Entry 1FFT (X-ray diffraction, 3.50 A resolution); this record covers chains A and B of the 4 polymer chains in the assembly.

[Chain A]
Protein: Ubiquinol oxidase
From: Escherichia coli
Notes: EC 1.10.3.-
UniProtKB: P0ABI8 (CYOB_ECOLI); residue numbers follow UniProt; this construct covers 1-663
Amino-acid sequence (663 residues; row label = number of the first residue in the row):
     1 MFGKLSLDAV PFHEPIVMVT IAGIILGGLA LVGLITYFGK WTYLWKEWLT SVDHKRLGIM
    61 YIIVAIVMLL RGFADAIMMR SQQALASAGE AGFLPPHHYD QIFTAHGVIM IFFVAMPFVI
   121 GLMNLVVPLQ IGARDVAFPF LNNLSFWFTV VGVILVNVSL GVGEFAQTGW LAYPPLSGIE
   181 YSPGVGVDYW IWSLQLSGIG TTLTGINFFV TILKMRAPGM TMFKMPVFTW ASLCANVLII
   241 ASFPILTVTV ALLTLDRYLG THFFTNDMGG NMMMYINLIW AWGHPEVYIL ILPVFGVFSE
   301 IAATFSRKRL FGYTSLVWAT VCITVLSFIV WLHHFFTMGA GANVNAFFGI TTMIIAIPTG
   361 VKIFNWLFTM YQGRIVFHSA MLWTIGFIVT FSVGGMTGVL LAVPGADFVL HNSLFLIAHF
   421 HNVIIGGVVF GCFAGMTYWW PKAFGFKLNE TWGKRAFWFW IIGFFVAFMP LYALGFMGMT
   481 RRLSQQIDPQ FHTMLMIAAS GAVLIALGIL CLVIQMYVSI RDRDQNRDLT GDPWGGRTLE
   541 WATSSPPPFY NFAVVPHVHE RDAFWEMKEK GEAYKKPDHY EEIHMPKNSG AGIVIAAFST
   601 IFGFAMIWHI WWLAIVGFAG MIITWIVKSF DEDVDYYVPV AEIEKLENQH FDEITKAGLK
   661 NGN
Unresolved in the structure: 1-51, 553-663
Metal / ion sites: heme Fe: His106, His421; Cu ion: His284, His333, His334; heme o Fe near His419 (its only coordinating residue here)
Residues lining bound ligands:
  - heme (HEM): Phe73, Arg80, Gln83, Tyr99, Phe103, Thr104, His106, Gly107, Met110, Ile111, Ala115, Gly169, Trp170, Ile417, Phe420, His421, Ile424, Ile425, Val429, Phe468, Arg481, Arg482, Leu483, Ile505
  - heme o (HEO): Trp170, Trp280, Val287, Tyr288, Ile291, His333, His334, Thr352, Ala356, Thr359, Gly360, Phe391, Ser392, Gly395, Met396, Gly398, Val399, Leu401, Ala402, Asp407, His411, Asn412, Leu416, His419, Phe420, Val423, Ile424, Arg481
Curated features (UniProtKB/Swiss-Prot):
  - binding site (ubiquinone-8): Arg71, Asp75, His98
  - binding site (heme b): His106, Trp170, His421, Arg481, Arg482
  - binding site (Cu(2+)): His284, His333, His334
  - binding site (Fe(II)-heme o): Tyr288, His411, His419
  - cross-link: His284 to Tyr288 (1'-histidyl-3'-tyrosine (His-Tyr))
  - mutagenesis: His54 (H54A: 50% quinol oxidase activity), Lys55 (K55Q: No effect), Arg71 (R71H: No quinol oxidase activity; R71Q/L: Abolishes quinol oxidase activity), Asp75 (D75E: Very similar to wild-type; D75H: No quinol oxidase activity, altered binding of a semiquinone intermediate at the QH site; D75N: Abolishes quinol oxidase activity), Arg80 (R80Q: Abolishes quinol oxidase activity), His98 (H98F: About 1% quinol oxidase activity; H98N: Abolishes enzyme activity), Gln101 (Q101N: Reduces quinol oxidase activity by 75%, decreased affinity for ubiquinol-1), Ile102 (I102W: No quinol oxidase activity), His106 (H106A: 2% quinol oxidase activity, loss of heme b, loss of heme o, loss of Cu(B)), Asp135 (D135N: Abolishes quinol oxidase activity), Tyr173 (Y173F: No effect), Asp188 (D188N: No effect), 15 further mutagenesis entries in UniProt

[Chain B]
Protein: Ubiquinol oxidase
From: Escherichia coli
Notes: EC 1.10.3.-
UniProtKB: P0ABJ1 (CYOA_ECOLI); residues 1-315 here = UniProt positions 1-315
Amino-acid sequence (315 residues; each row starts with the number of its first residue):
     1 MRLRKYNKSL GWLSLFAGTV LLSGCNSALL DPKGQIGLEQ RSLILTAFGL MLIVVIPAIL
    61 MAVGFAWKYR ASNKDAKYSP NWSHSNKVEA VVWTVPILII IFLAVLTWKT THALEPSKPL
   121 AHDEKPITIE VVSMDWKWFF IYPEQGIATV NEIAFPANTP VYFKVTSNSV MNSFFIPRLG
   181 SQIYAMAGMQ TRLHLIANEP GTYDGISASY SGPGFSGMKF KAIATPDRAA FDQWVAKAKQ
   241 SPNTMSDMAA FEKLAAPSEY NQVEYFSNVK PDLFADVINK FMAHGKSMDM TQPEGEHSAH
   301 EGMEGMDMSH AESAH
Unresolved in the structure: 1-26, 284-315
Residues lining bound ligands: heme o (HEO): Ile53, Ile56, Leu60, Pro96, Ile99, Ile100
Curated features (UniProtKB/Swiss-Prot):
  - lipidation: Cys25 (N-palmitoyl cysteine)

[How chain A and chain B interact]
Contacting residue pairs - 103 pairs, chain A then chain B:
  Pro96(A) with Gly212(B); Pro213(B); Gly214(B)
  Asp100(A) with Ser211(B), hydrogen bond; Gly212(B), hydrogen bond (side chain-backbone); Pro213(B)
  Gln167(A) with Ser211(B); Gly212(B); Pro213(B)
  Tyr173(A) with Met171(B), hydrophobic; Tyr210(B), hydrophobic
  Pro174(A) with Met171(B)
  Pro175(A) with Val170(B)
  Leu176(A) with Val170(B), hydrophobic; Phe215(B), hydrophobic
  Asn266(A) with Phe281(B); Met282(B)
  Asp267(A) with Phe281(B); Ala283(B)
  Met272(A) with Met171(B), hydrophobic; Met186(B), hydrophobic; Ala187(B)
  Met273(A) with Met186(B), hydrophobic; Met189(B), hydrophobic
  Ile276(A) with Met186(B), hydrophobic
  Arg307(A) with Ser79(B), hydrogen bond (backbone-side chain)
  Phe311(A) with Ser83(B); His84(B); Val88(B), hydrophobic
  Ser315(A) with Glu89(B); Trp93(B)
  Thr337(A) with Ile183(B); Tyr184(B)
  Met338(A) with Tyr184(B)
  Gly339(A) with Tyr184(B)
  Ala342(A) with Glu115(B)
  Asn345(A) with Thr111(B)
  Met353(A) with Ile100(B); Thr107(B), hydrogen bond
  Ile357(A) with Ile97(B), hydrophobic
  Val361(A) with Trp93(B), hydrophobic
  Phe364(A) with Val92(B), hydrophobic
  Leu367(A) with Val63(B), hydrophobic; Gly64(B)
  Phe368(A) with Val88(B)
  Met370(A) with Trp67(B); Ala71(B)
  Gln372(A) with Tyr78(B); Pro80(B)
  Gly373(A) with Ala71(B)
  Arg374(A) with Ala71(B), hydrogen bond (backbone-backbone); Asn73(B), hydrogen bond (side chain-backbone); Ala76(B), hydrogen bond (side chain-backbone); Lys77(B), hydrogen bond (side chain-backbone); Tyr78(B); Ser79(B)
  Ile375(A) with Trp67(B); Ala71(B), hydrogen bond (backbone-backbone)
  Phe377(A) with Trp67(B), hydrophobic; Lys68(B); Ser72(B)
  Met381(A) with Trp67(B), hydrophobic
  Ile385(A) with Trp67(B), hydrophobic
  Ile388(A) with Leu60(B)
  Val389(A) with Met61(B), hydrophobic
  Ser392(A) with Leu60(B)
  Met396(A) with Ile53(B), hydrophobic; Pro57(B), hydrophobic
  Leu400(A) with Thr46(B); Leu50(B), hydrophobic
  Val403(A) with Thr107(B)
  Pro404(A) with Thr107(B); Thr111(B)
  Ala406(A) with Leu45(B), hydrophobic; Thr46(B)
  Phe408(A) with Leu114(B), hydrophobic; Glu115(B); Gln182(B), hydrogen bond (backbone-side chain)
  Val409(A) with Leu43(B), hydrophobic; Phe175(B), hydrophobic; Gly180(B)
  His411(A) with Gln182(B)
  Asn412(A) with Ser209(B), hydrogen bond
  Ala473(A) with Ala28(B); Leu29(B), hydrophobic
  Phe476(A) with Leu30(B); Asp31(B); Pro32(B); Arg178(B), hydrogen bond (backbone-side chain)
  Met477(A) with Ser27(B); Ala28(B); Arg178(B)
  Gly478(A) with Ile206(B)
  Thr480(A) with Ile206(B)
  Arg482(A) with Ser209(B); Ser211(B), hydrogen bond (backbone-side chain)
  Leu483(A) with Phe215(B); Ser216(B)
  Ser484(A) with Ser216(B), hydrogen bond (backbone-side chain)
  Gln485(A) with Ser216(B), hydrogen bond (backbone-side chain); Tyr260(B)
  Gln490(A) with Ser27(B)
  Met494(A) with Leu29(B), hydrophobic
Other interface residues (no listed pair), chain A (72 interface residues in all): Pro95, His97, Tyr99, Ser306, Lys308, Gly312, Ile354, Ala356, Ile363, Tyr371, Val399, Gly405, Asp407, Met479, Arg481
Other interface residues (no listed pair), chain B (72 interface residues in all): Ser42, Val91, Pro96, Ala104, His112, Ser169, Pro177, Ser207, Ala208, Glu259

[Summary]
The chain A/chain B interface involves 72 residues from each chain, with 15 hydrogen bonds. Among the polar
pairs are Asp100(A)-Ser211(B), Asp100(A)-Gly212(B) and Arg307(A)-Ser79(B). Heme o is bound between chain A and
chain B. Chain A binds heme.
Chain A is Ubiquinol oxidase and chain B is Ubiquinol oxidase, both from Escherichia coli; the structure, The
structure of ubiquinol oxidase from Escherichia coli, was determined by X-ray diffraction.
